4B90 - chains A and B; structure by X-ray diffraction, 2.20 A resolution.

== Chain A (and B) ==
Protein: Dihydropyrimidinase-related protein 5
Source organism: Homo sapiens
Notes: chain B of this document is another copy of the same molecule, construct and numbering; everything in this record applies to it too
UniProtKB: Q9BPU6 (DPYL5_HUMAN); residues 1-564 here = UniProt positions 1-564
Amino-acid sequence (586 residues; each row starts with the number of its first residue; numbers below 1 keep their minus sign (Met-21 is residue -21)):
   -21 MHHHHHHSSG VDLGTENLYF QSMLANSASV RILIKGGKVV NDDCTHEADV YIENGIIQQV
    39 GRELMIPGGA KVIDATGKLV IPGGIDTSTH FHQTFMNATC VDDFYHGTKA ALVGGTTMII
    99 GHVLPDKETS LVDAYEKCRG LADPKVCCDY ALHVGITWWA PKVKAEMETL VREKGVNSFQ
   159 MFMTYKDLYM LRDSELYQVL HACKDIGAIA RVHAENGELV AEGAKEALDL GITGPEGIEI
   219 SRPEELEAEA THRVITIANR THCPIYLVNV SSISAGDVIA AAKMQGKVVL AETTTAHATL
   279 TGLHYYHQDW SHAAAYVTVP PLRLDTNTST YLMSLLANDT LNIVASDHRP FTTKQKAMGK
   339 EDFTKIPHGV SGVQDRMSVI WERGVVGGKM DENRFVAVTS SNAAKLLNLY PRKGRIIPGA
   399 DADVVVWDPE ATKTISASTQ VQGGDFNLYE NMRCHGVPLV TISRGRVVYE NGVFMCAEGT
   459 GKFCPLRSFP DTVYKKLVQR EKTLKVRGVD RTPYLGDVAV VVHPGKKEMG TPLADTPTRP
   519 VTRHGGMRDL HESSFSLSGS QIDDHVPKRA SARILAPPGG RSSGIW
Unresolved in the structure: -21 to 6, 492-564 (chain B: -21 to 7, 493-564)
Differences from the reference sequence: expression tag (-21 to 0)

== Chain A / chain B interface ==
Pairs across the interface (68; chain A residue first):
  Asp171(A) with Asn194(B)
  Ser172(A) with Glu196(B)
  Tyr175(A) with Leu197(B), hydrophobic; Glu200(B)
  Glu196(A) with Ser172(B)
  Leu197(A) with Tyr175(B), hydrophobic; Thr234(B)
  Glu200(A) with Tyr175(B); Gln176(B)
  Gly201(A) with Arg238(B)
  Leu208(A) with Val484(B), hydrophobic
  Ile210(A) with Val484(B), hydrophobic; Gly486(B)
  Gly212(A) with Arg489(B)
  Pro213(A) with Arg489(B)
  Glu214(A) with Gly486(B); Val487(B), hydrogen bond (side chain-backbone); Arg489(B), salt bridge
  Ser219(A) with Arg238(B), hydrogen bond (backbone-side chain)
  Pro221(A) with Arg238(B)
  Glu223(A) with Thr234(B); Asn237(B), hydrogen bond; Arg238(B), salt bridge; Lys265(B), salt bridge
  Leu224(A) with Arg238(B)
  Ala226(A) with His230(B)
  Glu227(A) with Glu227(B); His230(B); Arg231(B), salt bridge; Thr234(B)
  His230(A) with Ala226(B); Glu227(B); His230(B), hydrogen bond
  Arg231(A) with Glu227(B), salt bridge; Arg231(B)
  Thr234(A) with Glu223(B); Glu227(B)
  Asn237(A) with Glu223(B), hydrogen bond
  Arg238(A) with Gly201(B); Ser219(B); Pro221(B); Glu223(B); Leu224(B)
  Lys265(A) with Glu223(B), salt bridge
  Tyr283(A) with Arg489(B), hydrogen bond (backbone-side chain)
  Tyr284(A) with Val487(B), hydrophobic; Arg489(B)
  His285(A) with Arg489(B), hydrogen bond (backbone-side chain)
  Gln286(A) with Val487(B); Asp488(B), hydrogen bond (side chain-backbone); Arg489(B)
  Trp288(A) with Tyr492(B), hydrophobic
  Ser289(A) with Tyr492(B)
  Ala291(A) with Arg489(B)
  Ala335(A) with Tyr492(B), hydrophobic
  Lys338(A) with Tyr492(B)
  Val484(A) with Ile218(B), hydrophobic
  Gly486(A) with Ile210(B); Glu214(B)
  Val487(A) with Glu214(B), hydrogen bond (backbone-side chain); Tyr284(B), hydrophobic
  Arg489(A) with Pro213(B); Glu214(B), salt bridge; Tyr283(B), hydrogen bond (side chain-backbone); Tyr284(B); His285(B), hydrogen bond (side chain-backbone); Gln286(B), hydrogen bond (side chain-backbone); Ala291(B)
Interface residues without a listed pair, chain A (44 interface residues in all): Gln176, Glu204, Ile218, Ile235, Asp287, Thr331, Arg485
Interface residues without a listed pair, chain B (42 interface residues in all): Asp171, Glu204, Gly212, Ile235, Asp287, Trp288, Arg485

== Overview ==
Chain A and chain B form an interface of 44 and 42 residues respectively, with 12 hydrogen bonds and 7 salt
bridges. Among the polar pairs are Glu214(A)-Arg489(B), Glu223(A)-Arg238(B) and Glu223(A)-Lys265(B).
Both chains are Dihydropyrimidinase-related protein 5 (Homo sapiens). Entry 4B90 (Crystal structure of WT
human CRMP-5) was determined by X-ray diffraction (same publication as 4B91 and 4B92).
